8Q5H - chains 4 and 5 of the 7 polymer chains in the assembly; structure by electron microscopy, 4.50 A resolution (low resolution: residue-level contacts below are approximate; hydrogen-bond / salt-bridge calls are withheld).

Chain 4:
Name: Kinetochore protein Spc24
Source organism: Homo sapiens
UniProtKB: Q8NBT2 (SPC24_HUMAN); residue numbers follow UniProt; this construct covers 110-197
Chain sequence (89 residues; each row starts with the number of its first residue):
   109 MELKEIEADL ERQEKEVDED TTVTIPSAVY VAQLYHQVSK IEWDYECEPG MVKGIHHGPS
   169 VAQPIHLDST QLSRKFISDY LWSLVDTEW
Disordered / not traced: 109-130, 197
Construct notes: initiating methionine (109)

Chain 5:
Name: Kinetochore protein Spc25
Source organism: Homo sapiens
UniProtKB: Q9HBM1 (SPC25_HUMAN); residues 93-224 here = UniProt positions 93-224
Chain sequence (139 residues; each row starts with the number of its first residue):
    92 MKQELEVLTA NIQDLKEEYS RKKETISTAN KANAERLKRL QKSADLYKDR LGLEIRKIYG
   152 EKLQFIFTNI DPKNPESPFM FSLHLNEARD YEVSDSAPHL EGLAEFQENV RKTNNFSAFL
   212 ANVRKAFTAT VYNHHHHHH
Disordered / not traced: 92-122, 225-230
Construct notes: initiating methionine (92); expression tag (225-230)

How chain 4 and chain 5 interact:
Contacting residue pairs - 32 pairs, chain 4 then chain 5:
  Ile-133(4) with Arg-127(5)
  Ala-136(4) with Leu-131(5)
  Val-139(4) with Ile-146(5)
  Ala-140(4) with Leu-131(5)
  Leu-142(4) with Ile-146(5); Phe-207(5); Leu-211(5)
  Tyr-143(4) with Ala-135(5); Tyr-138(5); Glu-145(5); Ile-146(5)
  Gln-145(4) with Phe-207(5); Ser-208(5)
  Val-146(4) with Leu-144(5); Leu-211(5)
  Ser-147(4) with Tyr-138(5); Leu-142(5)
  Ile-149(4) with Tyr-138(5)
  Trp-151(4) with Leu-137(5); Tyr-138(5); Arg-141(5); Leu-142(5)
  Tyr-153(4) with Arg-130(5); Ser-134(5); Leu-137(5)
  Lys-183(4) with Pro-163(5)
  Ile-185(4) with Arg-141(5)
  Ser-186(4) with Arg-141(5)
  Leu-189(4) with Arg-141(5); Leu-142(5)
  Trp-190(4) with Leu-142(5); Arg-215(5)
Also at the interface, not in a pair above, chain 4 (20 interface residues in all): Val-137, His-144, Arg-182
Also at the interface, not in a pair above, chain 5 (20 interface residues in all): Lys-133, Asp-140, Asn-160

In short:
The chain 4/chain 5 interface involves 20 residues from each chain.
Here chain 4 is Kinetochore protein Spc24 and chain 5 is Kinetochore protein Spc25, both from Homo sapiens.
Entry 8Q5H (Human KMN network (outer kinetochore)) was determined by electron microscopy.
